Entry 1Y5V (X-ray diffraction, 1.58 A resolution); this record covers chain A.

== Chain A ==
Molecule: Queuine tRNA-ribosyltransferase
From: Zymomonas mobilis
Notes: EC 2.4.2.29
UniProt: P28720 (TGT_ZYMMO); residues 2-386 here correspond to UniProt positions 1-385 (UniProt number = residue number - 1)
Sequence (385 residues; row label = number of the first residue in the row):
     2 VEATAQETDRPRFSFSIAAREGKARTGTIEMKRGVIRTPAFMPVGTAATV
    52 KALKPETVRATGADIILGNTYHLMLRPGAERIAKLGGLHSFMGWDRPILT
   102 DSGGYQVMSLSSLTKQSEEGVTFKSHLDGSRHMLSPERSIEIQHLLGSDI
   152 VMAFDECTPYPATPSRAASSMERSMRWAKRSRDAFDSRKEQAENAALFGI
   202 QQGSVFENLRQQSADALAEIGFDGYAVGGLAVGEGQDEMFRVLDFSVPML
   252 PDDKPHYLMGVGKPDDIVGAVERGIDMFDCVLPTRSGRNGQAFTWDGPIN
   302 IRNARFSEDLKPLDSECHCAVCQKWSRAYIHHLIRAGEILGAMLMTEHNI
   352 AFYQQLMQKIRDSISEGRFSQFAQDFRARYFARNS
Disordered / not traced: 2-10, 110-114, 126-132, 383-386
Ion coordination: Zn2+: Cys318, Cys320, Cys323, His349
Residues lining bound ligands: 6-Amino-4- (NE8; 6-amino-4-(2-phenylethyl)-1,7-dihydro-8H-imidazo[4,5-g]quinazolin-8-one): Val45, Leu68, Gly69, Asn70, Asp102, Ser103, Gly105, Tyr106, Asp156, Cys158, Ile201, Gln203, Gly229, Gly230, Leu231, Ala232, Val233, Tyr258, Met260, Gly261, Asp280

== In short ==
Chain A binds 6-Amino-4-. Cys318, Cys320, Cys323 and His349 coordinate Zn2+.
Chain A is Queuine tRNA-ribosyltransferase (Zymomonas mobilis); the structure, tRNA-Guanine Transglycosylase
(TGT) in complex with 6-Amino-4-(2-phenylethyl)-1,7-dihydro-8H-imidazo[4,5-g]quinazolin-8-one, was determined
by X-ray diffraction together with 2BBF, 1Y5W and 1Y5X from the same study.
